PDB entry 1HJB | X-ray diffraction, 3.00 A resolution | chains B and G of the 5 polymer chains in the assembly

# Chain B
Name: Ccaat/enhancer binding protein beta
From: Homo sapiens
Reference sequence: P17676 (CEBB_HUMAN); numbering as in UniProt (aligned over 259-345)
Sequence (87 residues; each row starts with the number of its first residue):
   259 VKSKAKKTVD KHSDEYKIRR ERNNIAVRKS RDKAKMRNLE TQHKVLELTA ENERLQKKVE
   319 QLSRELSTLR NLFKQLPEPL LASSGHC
Disordered / not traced: 259-267, 335-345
UniProt features mapped onto this chain:
  - region: Lys-275 to Arg-295 (Basic motif), Leu-297 to Leu-304 (Leucine-zipper)
  - modified residue: Thr-266 (Phosphothreonine), Ser-288 (Phosphoserine), Ser-325 (Phosphoserine)
  - cross-link (Glycyl lysine isopeptide (Lys-Gly)): Lys-260 (interchain with G-Cter in SUMO2), Lys-262 (interchain with G-Cter in SUMO2), Lys-332 (interchain with G-Cter in SUMO2)

# Chain G
Molecule: 26-nt DNA strand
Notes: fragment: fragment from csf-1r promoter
Sequence (26 nucleotides; each row starts with the number of its first residue):
     1 GAAGATTTCC AAACTCTGTG GTTGCG

# Interface between chain B and chain G
Pairs across the interface (11):
  Lys-269(B) / DA12(G)  salt bridge to the phosphate
  Tyr-274(B) / DA12(G)  hydrogen bond to the phosphate
  Arg-278(B) / DA11(G)  salt bridge to the phosphate
  Arg-278(B) / DA12(G)  salt bridge to the phosphate
  Asn-281(B) / DA12(G)  hydrogen bond to the base
  Asn-281(B) / DA13(G)  base contact
  Asn-282(B) / DC10(G)  sugar contact
  Asn-282(B) / DA11(G)  hydrogen bond to the phosphate
  Val-285(B) / DA12(G)  base contact
  Arg-286(B) / DC10(G)  salt bridge to the phosphate
  Lys-293(B) / DT8(G)  salt bridge to the phosphate
Other interface residues (no listed pair), chain B (9 interface residues in all): Lys-275

# Summary
The interface between chain B and chain G involves 9 residues on one side and 5 on the other; the contacts
include 3 hydrogen bonds and 5 salt bridges. Among the polar pairs are Asn-281(B)/DA12(G), Tyr-274(B)/DA12(G)
and Asn-282(B)/DA11(G).
Here chain B is Ccaat/enhancer binding protein beta (Homo sapiens) and chain G is a 26-nt DNA strand. Entry
1HJB (Crystal structure of runx-1/AML1/cbfalpha runt domain and C/ebpbeta bzip homodimer bound to a DNA
fragment from ...) was determined by X-ray diffraction, deposited together with 1IO4 and 1HJC.
